8D0V - chain A; structure by X-ray diffraction, 1.79 A resolution.

Chain A:
Protein: Glutathione S-transferase LANCL1
From: Homo sapiens
Notes: EC 2.5.1.18
UniProtKB: O43813 (LANC1_HUMAN); numbering as in UniProt (aligned over 1-399)
Chain sequence (419 residues; row label = number of the first residue in the row; numbers below 1 keep their minus sign (Met-19 is residue -19)):
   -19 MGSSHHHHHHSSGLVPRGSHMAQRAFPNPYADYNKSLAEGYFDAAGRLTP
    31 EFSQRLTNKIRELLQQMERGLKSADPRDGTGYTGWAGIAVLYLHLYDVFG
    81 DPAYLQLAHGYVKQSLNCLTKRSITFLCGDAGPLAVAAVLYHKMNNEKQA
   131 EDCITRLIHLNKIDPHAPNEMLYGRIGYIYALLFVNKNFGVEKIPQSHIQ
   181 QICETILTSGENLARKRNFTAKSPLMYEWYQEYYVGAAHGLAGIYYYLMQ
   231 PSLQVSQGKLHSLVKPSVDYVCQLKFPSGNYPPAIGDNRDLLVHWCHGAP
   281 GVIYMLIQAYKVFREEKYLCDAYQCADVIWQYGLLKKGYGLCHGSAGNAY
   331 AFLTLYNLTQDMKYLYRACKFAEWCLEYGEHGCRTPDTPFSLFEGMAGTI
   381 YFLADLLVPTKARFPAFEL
Disordered / not traced: -19 to -1
Sequence notes: initiating methionine (-19); expression tag (-18 to 0); engineered mutation Ala264 (Cys in O43813)
Ion coordination: Zn2+: Cys276, Cys322, His323 (together with glutathione)
Residues lining bound ligands: glutathione (GSH): Arg4, Tyr62, Leu272, His274, Cys276, His277, Lys317, Cys322, His323, Arg364, Pro366, Asp367, Glu374
Swiss-Prot annotation at these positions:
  - binding site (Zn(2+)): Cys276, Cys322, His323
  - binding site (glutathione): Lys317, Arg364 to Asp367
  - modified residue: Ala2 (N-acetylalanine), Lys142 (N6-acetyllysine)
From the paper describing this entry:
  - mutagenesis - C264A: decreased catalytic activity

Overview:
Ligands of chain A: glutathione. Cys276, Cys322 and His323 form the Zn2+ site. UniProt lists 3 Zn2+-binding
residues and 5 glutathione-binding residues. The paper reports that C264A reduces catalytic activity.
Chain A is Glutathione S-transferase LANCL1 (Homo sapiens); the structure, Human LanCL1 C264A mutant bound to
GSH, was determined by X-ray diffraction (same publication as 8CZK, 8CZL and 8D19).
